1LTA - chains H and C of the 7 polymer chains in the assembly; structure by X-ray diffraction, 2.20 A resolution.

# Chain H
Protein: Heat-labile enterotoxin, subunit B
Organism: Escherichia coli
UniProt: P32890 (ELBP_ECOLI); residues 1-103 here correspond to UniProt positions 22-124 (UniProt number = residue number + 21)
Sequence (103 residues; numbered 1 to 103; the number before each row is that of its first residue):
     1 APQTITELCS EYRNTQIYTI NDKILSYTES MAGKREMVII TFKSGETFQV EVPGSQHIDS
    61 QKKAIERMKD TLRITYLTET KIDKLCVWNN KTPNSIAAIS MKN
Cystine bridges: Cys9-Cys86
Small-molecule neighbours: beta-D-galactopyranose (GAL): Glu51, Gln56, His57, Gln61, Trp88, Asn90, Lys91

# Chain C
Protein: Heat-labile enterotoxin, subunit A
Organism: Escherichia coli
UniProt: P06717 (ELAP_ECOLI); residues 192-240 here correspond to UniProt positions 210-258 (UniProt number = residue number + 18)
Sequence (49 residues; numbered 192 to 240; the number before each row is that of its first residue):
   192 RTITGDTCNE ETQNLSTIYL REYQSKVKRQ IFSDYQSEVD IYNRIRDEL
Unresolved in the structure: 192-195

# Chain H / chain C interface
Pairs across the interface (5):
  Asp70(H) - Ser228(C)
  Ile74(H) - Tyr226(C)  hydrophobic
  Ile74(H) - Ser228(C)
  Thr78(H) - Asp225(C)
  Thr78(H) - Tyr226(C)
Also at the interface, not in a pair above, chain H (6 interface residues in all): Lys63, Arg73, Thr80
Also at the interface, not in a pair above, chain C (5 interface residues in all): Asn234, Arg235

# Overview
The interface between chain H and chain C involves 6 residues on one side and 5 on the other. Chain H binds
beta-D-galactopyranose.
Chain H is Heat-labile enterotoxin, subunit B and chain C is Heat-labile enterotoxin, subunit A, both from
Escherichia coli; the structure, 2.2 angstroms crystal structure of E. coli heat-labile enterotoxin (lt) with
bound galactose, was determined by X-ray diffraction.
